PDB entry 6BRF | X-ray diffraction, 2.50 A resolution | chains B and E of the 6 polymer chains in the assembly

Chain B:
Name: Tubulin beta-2B chain
Source organism: Sus scrofa
Reference sequence: A0A287AGU7 (A0A287AGU7_PIG); residues 1-445 here = UniProt positions 1-445
Amino-acid sequence (445 residues; each row starts with the number of its first residue):
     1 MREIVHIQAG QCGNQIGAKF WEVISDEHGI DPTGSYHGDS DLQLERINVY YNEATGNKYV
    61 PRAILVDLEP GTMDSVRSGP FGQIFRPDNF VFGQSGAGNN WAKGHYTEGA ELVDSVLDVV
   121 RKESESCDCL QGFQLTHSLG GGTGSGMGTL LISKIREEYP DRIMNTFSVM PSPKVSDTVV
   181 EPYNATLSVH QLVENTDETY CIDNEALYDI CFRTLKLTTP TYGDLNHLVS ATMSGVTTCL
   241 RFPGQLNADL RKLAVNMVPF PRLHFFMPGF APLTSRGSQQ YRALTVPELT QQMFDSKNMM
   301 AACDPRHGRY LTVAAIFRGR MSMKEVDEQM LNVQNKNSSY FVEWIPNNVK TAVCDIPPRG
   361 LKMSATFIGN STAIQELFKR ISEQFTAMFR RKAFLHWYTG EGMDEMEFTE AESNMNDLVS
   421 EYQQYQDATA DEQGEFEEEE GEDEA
Unresolved in the structure: 1, 429-445
Metal / ion sites: Mg2+: Gln11 (together with GDP)
Small-molecule neighbours:
  - E44 (2-chloro-4-(6-methoxy-3,4-dihydroquinolin-1(2H)-yl)pyrido[3,2-d]pyrimidine): Cys239, Leu240, Leu246, Ala248, Asp249, Lys252, Leu253, Asn256, Met257, Thr312, Val313, Ala314, Ala315, Ile316, Asn348, Lys350, Ala352
  - GDP (guanosine-5'-diphosphate): Ala9, Gly10, Gln11, Cys12, Gln15, Ile16, Asp67, Ala97, Asn99, Ser138, Gly140, Gly141, Gly142, Thr143, Gly144, Ser145, Val169, Pro171, Val175, Asp177, Glu181, Asn204, Leu207, Tyr222, Leu225, Asn226
From the paper describing this entry:
  - binding site for E44: Val236, Cys239, Leu240, Leu246, Asn256, Met257, Ala314, Lys350

Chain E:
Name: Stathmin-4
Source organism: Homo sapiens
Reference sequence: Q9H169 (STMN4_HUMAN); residues 5-145 here correspond to UniProt positions 49-189 (UniProt number = residue number + 44)
Amino-acid sequence (143 residues; numbered 3 to 145; the number before each row is that of its first residue):
     3 MADMEVIELN KCTSGQSFEV ILKPPSFDGV PEFNASLPRR RDPSLEEIQK KLEAAEERRK
    63 YQEAELLKHL AEKREHEREV IQKAIEENNN FIKMAKEKLA QKMESNKENR EAHLAAMLER
   123 LQEKDKHAEE VRKNKELKEE ASR
Unresolved in the structure: 3-5, 29-43, 142-145
Differences from the reference sequence: expression tag (3-4)
Curated features (UniProtKB/Swiss-Prot):
  - modified residue: Ser46 (Phosphoserine)

How chain B and chain E interact:
Residue-residue contacts - 26 pairs, chain B then chain E:
  His105(B) - Lys75(E)  hydrogen bond
  Tyr106(B) - His78(E)  hydrogen bond
  Tyr106(B) - Glu79(E)
  Tyr106(B) - Val82(E)  hydrophobic
  Tyr106(B) - Ile83(E)
  Leu150(B) - Glu79(E)
  Ser153(B) - Leu72(E)
  Ser153(B) - Lys75(E)
  Ser153(B) - Arg76(E)  hydrogen bond
  Lys154(B) - Arg76(E)
  Lys154(B) - Glu79(E)  salt bridge
  Arg156(B) - Leu68(E)
  Glu157(B) - Leu69(E)
  Glu157(B) - Leu72(E)
  Glu157(B) - Arg76(E)  salt bridge
  Pro160(B) - Glu65(E)
  Gln191(B) - Lys75(E)
  Thr399(B) - Glu89(E)
  Glu401(B) - Val82(E)
  Glu401(B) - Ala86(E)
  Gly402(B) - Val82(E)
  Gly402(B) - Lys85(E)
  Gly402(B) - Ala86(E)
  Met403(B) - Val82(E)
  Asp404(B) - Lys85(E)  salt bridge
  Glu407(B) - His78(E)  salt bridge
Also at the interface, not in a pair above, chain B (17 interface residues in all): Thr107, Gly400
Also at the interface, not in a pair above, chain E (14 interface residues in all): Ala73

Overview:
Chain B and chain E form an interface of 17 and 14 residues respectively, with 3 hydrogen bonds and 4 salt
bridges. Polar contacts include Lys154(B)-Glu79(E), Glu157(B)-Arg76(E) and Asp404(B)-Lys85(E). Ligands of
chain B: GDP and compound E44. From the paper: a binding site for E44 at Val236(B), Cys239(B) and Leu240(B)
among others.
Here chain B is Tubulin beta-2B chain (Sus scrofa) and chain E is Stathmin-4 (Homo sapiens). Entry 6BRF
(Tubulin-RB3_SLD-TTL in complex with heterocyclic pyrimidine compound 4b) was determined by X-ray diffraction
together with 6BR1, 6BRY and 6BS2 from the same study.
